Entry 2O99 (X-ray diffraction, 1.70 A resolution); this record covers chains A and D.

== Chain A (and D) ==
Molecule: Acetate operon repressor
Organism: Escherichia coli
Notes: chain D of this document is another copy of the same molecule, construct and numbering; everything in this record applies to it too
UniProtKB: P16528 (ICLR_ECOLI); residues 4-180 here correspond to UniProt positions 98-274 (UniProt number = residue number + 94)
Amino-acid sequence (182 residues; row label = number of the first residue in the row):
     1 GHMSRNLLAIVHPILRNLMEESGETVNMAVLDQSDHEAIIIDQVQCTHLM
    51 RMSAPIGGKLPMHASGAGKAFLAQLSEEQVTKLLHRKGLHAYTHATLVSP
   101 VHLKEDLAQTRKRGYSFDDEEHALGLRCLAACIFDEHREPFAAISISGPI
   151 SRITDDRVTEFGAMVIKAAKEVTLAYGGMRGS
Unresolved in the structure: 83-86 (chain D: 1-2, 181-182)
Modified / non-standard residues: Mse3, Mse19, Mse28, Mse50, Mse52, Mse62, Mse164, Mse179 (selenomethionine; parent Met)
Sequence notes: cloning artifact (1-3, 181-182); modified residue (19, 28, 50, 52, 62, 164, 179)
Residues lining bound ligands: glycolic acid (GOA): Asn27, Mse52, Leu60, Ser65, Gly66, Ala67, Asp118, Cys128, Ser145, Ser147
Curated features (UniProtKB/Swiss-Prot):
  - binding site (glyoxylate): Gly66, Ala67, Asp118, Cys128, Ser145 to Ser147

== How chain A and chain D interact ==
Residue-residue contacts (29):
  Leu49(A) - Arg51(D)
  Leu49(A) - Mse52(D)
  Leu49(A) - Ser53(D)  hydrogen bond (backbone-backbone)
  Leu49(A) - Ala54(D)  hydrophobic
  Leu49(A) - His122(D)
  Leu49(A) - Leu126(D)  hydrophobic
  Mse50(A) - Mse50(D)  hydrophobic
  Mse50(A) - Arg51(D)
  Mse50(A) - Mse52(D)
  Mse50(A) - Leu126(D)  hydrophobic
  Mse50(A) - Gly148(D)
  Mse50(A) - Pro149(D)
  Arg51(A) - Leu49(D)
  Arg51(A) - Mse50(D)
  Arg51(A) - Arg51(D)  hydrogen bond (backbone-backbone)
  Arg51(A) - Ser53(D)  hydrogen bond (side chain-backbone)
  Mse52(A) - Leu49(D)
  Mse52(A) - Mse50(D)
  Ser53(A) - Leu49(D)  hydrogen bond (backbone-backbone)
  Ser53(A) - Arg51(D)  hydrogen bond (backbone-side chain)
  Ser53(A) - Ser53(D)  hydrogen bond
  Ala54(A) - Leu49(D)  hydrophobic
  His122(A) - Leu49(D)
  Gly125(A) - Mse50(D)
  Leu126(A) - Leu49(D)  hydrophobic
  Leu126(A) - Mse50(D)  hydrophobic
  Gly148(A) - Mse50(D)
  Pro149(A) - Mse50(D)
  Ser151(A) - Gly125(D)
Other interface residues (no listed pair), chain A (14 interface residues in all): Ala123, Leu124
Other interface residues (no listed pair), chain D (14 interface residues in all): Leu124, Ile150, Ser151

== Overview ==
The chain A/chain D interface involves 14 residues from each chain; the contacts include 6 hydrogen bonds.
Polar pairs include Arg51(A)-Ser53(D), Ser53(A)-Ser53(D) and Leu49(A)-Ser53(D). Ligands of chain A: glycolic
acid. From UniProt: 7 glyoxylate-binding residues on chain A.
Both chains are Acetate operon repressor (Escherichia coli). Entry 2O99 (The crystal structure of E.coli IclR
C-terminal fragment in complex with glyoxylate) was determined by X-ray diffraction.
